PDB entry 8TWO | X-ray diffraction, 2.09 A resolution | chains A and B

[Chain A]
Molecule: Avirulence protein B
From: Pseudomonas syringae
Reference sequence: P13835 (AVRB_PSESG); residues 1-321 here = UniProt positions 1-321
Chain sequence (323 residues; numbered -1 to 321; the number before each row is that of its first residue; numbers below 1 keep their minus sign (Ala-1 is residue -1)):
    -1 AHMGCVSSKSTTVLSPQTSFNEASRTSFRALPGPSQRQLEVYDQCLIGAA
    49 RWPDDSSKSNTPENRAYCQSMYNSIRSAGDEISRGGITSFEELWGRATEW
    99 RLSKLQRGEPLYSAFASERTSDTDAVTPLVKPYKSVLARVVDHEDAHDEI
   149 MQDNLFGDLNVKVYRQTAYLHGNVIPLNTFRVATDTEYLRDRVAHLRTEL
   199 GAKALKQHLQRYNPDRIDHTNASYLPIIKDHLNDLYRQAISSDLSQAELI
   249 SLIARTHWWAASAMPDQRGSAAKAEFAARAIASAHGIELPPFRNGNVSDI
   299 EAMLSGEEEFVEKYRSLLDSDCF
Not modelled in the structure: -1 to 26, 321
Differences from the reference sequence: expression tag (-1 to 0)
Small-molecule neighbours:
  - alpha-L-rhamnopyranose (RAM): Thr125, Tyr131, His217, Met262, Gln265, Arg266, Gly267, Ser268, Ala269, Asp297, Met301
  - UDP (uridine-5'-diphosphate): Gly46, Ala47, Ala48, Asn62, Tyr65, Met69, Arg99, Phe113, Tyr131, Arg266, Gly267, Ser268, Ala269, Ala270
From the paper describing this entry:
  - mutagenesis - G46D, R266A: decreased catalytic activity
  - mutagenesis - Y65A: decreased catalytic activity on dTDP-rhamnose
  - mutagenesis - R266A: abolished catalytic activity with RPM1-interacting protein 4 (chain B)
  - binding site for UDP: Arg99
  - conformationally variable residues: Arg99

[Chain B]
Molecule: RPM1-interacting protein 4
From: Arabidopsis thaliana
Chain sequence (30 residues; each row starts with the number of its first residue; note: 147 numbers in that range are skipped by the numbering (no residue carries them; nothing is unmodelled there)):
     1 A
   149 PKFGDWDENNPSSADGYTHIFNKVRDEVD
Not modelled in the structure: 173-177
From the paper describing this entry:
  - mutagenesis - Y165A, H167A: unchanged catalytic activity with Avirulence protein B (chain A)
  - mutagenesis - T166E: unchanged binding to Avirulence protein B (chain A)
  - mutagenesis - T166A, T166E: abolished catalytic activity
  - post-translational modification sites: Thr166
  - binding site for alpha-L-rhamnopyranose: Thr166

[Chain A / chain B interface]
Pairs across the interface (63):
  Ser119(A) with Lys171(B), hydrogen bond (backbone-side chain)
  Asp120(A) with Asn170(B); Lys171(B), hydrogen bond (backbone-backbone)
  Thr121(A) with Ile168(B); Phe169(B); Lys171(B)
  Asp122(A) with His167(B); Ile168(B); Phe169(B), hydrogen bond (backbone-backbone); Lys171(B)
  Ala123(A) with Thr166(B); His167(B); Ile168(B), hydrophobic
  Val124(A) with Tyr165(B); Thr166(B); His167(B), hydrogen bond (backbone-backbone)
  Thr125(A) with Thr166(B), hydrogen bond
  Pro126(A) with Ala162(B), hydrophobic; Asp163(B); Tyr165(B)
  Val128(A) with Ala162(B); Asp163(B); Gly164(B)
  Lys129(A) with Gly164(B)
  Tyr131(A) with Gly164(B)
  Lys132(A) with Gly152(B); Asp153(B), salt bridge
  Leu135(A) with Phe151(B)
  Val139(A) with Phe151(B), hydrophobic
  Val180(A) with Phe151(B), hydrophobic
  Thr182(A) with Phe151(B)
  Thr184(A) with Ala1(B); Pro149(B), hydrogen bond (side chain-backbone); Lys150(B); Phe151(B); Trp154(B)
  Glu185(A) with Pro149(B)
  Leu187(A) with Trp154(B), hydrophobic
  Arg188(A) with Trp154(B)
  Val191(A) with Trp154(B)
  Arg195(A) with Pro159(B); Ser160(B)
  Ala200(A) with Ser160(B)
  Leu203(A) with Ser160(B)
  Lys204(A) with Pro159(B), hydrogen bond (side chain-backbone); Ser160(B)
  Leu207(A) with Ser160(B); Ala162(B)
  Gln208(A) with Ala162(B); Asp163(B), hydrogen bond; His167(B), hydrogen bond; Phe169(B)
  Arg209(A) with Phe169(B); Asn170(B), hydrogen bond (side chain-backbone)
  Asn211(A) with Trp154(B)
  Pro212(A) with Trp154(B), hydrophobic
  Asp213(A) with Gly152(B); Trp154(B), hydrogen bond
  His217(A) with Thr166(B)
  Asn219(A) with Lys171(B), hydrogen bond
  Ser221(A) with Lys171(B), hydrogen bond
  Met262(A) with Thr166(B)
  Arg266(A) with Tyr165(B)
Other interface residues (no listed pair), chain A (41 interface residues in all): Arg117, Pro130, Ala181, Tyr210, Gln265
Other interface residues (no listed pair), chain B (22 interface residues in all): Asp155, Ser161, Val172

[Summary]
41 residues of chain A face 22 of chain B across their interface, with 13 hydrogen bonds and 1 salt bridge.
Polar contacts include Lys132(A)-Asp153(B), Ser119(A)-Lys171(B) and Thr125(A)-Thr166(B). The paper reports a
binding site for UDP at Arg99(A); G46D and R266A of chain A reduce catalytic activity; 7 substitutions were
tested in all.
Chain A is Avirulence protein B (Pseudomonas syringae) and chain B is RPM1-interacting protein 4 (Arabidopsis
thaliana); the structure, AvrB bound with UDP and RIN4_T166-Rha, was determined by X-ray diffraction,
deposited together with 8TWJ, 8TWS and 8TXF.
